Entry 6IJS (X-ray diffraction, 2.15 A resolution); this record covers chains A and B.

# Chain A
Molecule: Peroxisome proliferator-activated receptor gamma
From: Homo sapiens
UniProtKB: P37231 (PPARG_HUMAN); residues 204-477 here correspond to UniProt positions 232-505 (UniProt number = residue number + 28)
Sequence (274 residues; numbered 204 to 477; the number before each row is that of its first residue):
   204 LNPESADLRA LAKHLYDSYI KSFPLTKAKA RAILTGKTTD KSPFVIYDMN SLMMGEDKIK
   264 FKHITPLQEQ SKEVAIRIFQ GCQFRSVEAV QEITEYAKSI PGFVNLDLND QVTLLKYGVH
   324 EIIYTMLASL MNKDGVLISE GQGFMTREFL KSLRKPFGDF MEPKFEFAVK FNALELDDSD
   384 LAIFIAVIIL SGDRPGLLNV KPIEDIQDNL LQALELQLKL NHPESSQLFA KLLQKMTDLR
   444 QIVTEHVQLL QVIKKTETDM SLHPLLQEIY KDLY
Unresolved in the structure: 264-274
Covalent attachments: compound A9F linked to C285
Residues lining bound ligands: A9F (N-{[3-({[(1R,2S)-2-{[(2E)-2-cyano-4,4-dimethylpent-2-enoyl]amino}cyclopentyl]oxy}methyl)phenyl]methyl}-4-[(4-methylpiperazin-1-yl)methyl]benzamide): F226, A278, I281, F282, Q286, R288, S289, A292, E295, I326, Y327, M329, L330, L333, I341, M348, L353, L356, F360, F363, M364, K367, H449, L469, Y473
Swiss-Prot annotation at these positions:
  - motif: P467 to D475 (9aaTAD)
  - binding site (rosiglitazone): Q286 to S289, H323, H449, Y473
  - cross-link: K224 (Glycyl lysine isopeptide (Lys-Gly) (interchain with G-Cter in ubiquitin))
What the authors report for this chain:
  - binding site for A9F: C285
  - conformationally variable residues: H323
  - post-translational modification sites: S245 (citing earlier work)

# Chain B
Molecule: 16-mer peptide from Nuclear receptor coactivator 1
Notes: EC 2.3.1.48
UniProtKB: Q15788 (NCOA1_HUMAN); residue numbers follow UniProt; this construct covers 685-700
Sequence (16 residues; numbered 685 to 700; the number before each row is that of its first residue):
   685 ERHKILHRLL QEGSPS
Unresolved in the structure: 685, 697-700
Swiss-Prot annotation at these positions:
  - motif: L690 to L694 (LXXLL motif 4)
  - modified residue: S698 (Phosphoserine)
  - mutagenesis: L693 to L694 (Slightly affects interactions with steroid receptors. Abolishes interactions with steroid receptors; when associated with A-636; A-637; A-752 and A-753)

# Chain A / chain B interface
Contacting residue pairs (22; chain A residue first):
  T297(A) - L693(B)
  E298(A) - L693(B)
  K301(A) - L693(B)  hydrogen bond (side chain-backbone)
  K301(A) - L694(B)  hydrogen bond (side chain-backbone)
  K301(A) - E696(B)
  F306(A) - L694(B)  hydrophobic
  L311(A) - H691(B)
  L311(A) - Q695(B)
  N312(A) - R686(B)  hydrogen bond
  Q314(A) - L694(B)
  V315(A) - H687(B)
  V315(A) - H691(B)
  V315(A) - L694(B)  hydrophobic
  L318(A) - L694(B)  hydrophobic
  K319(A) - H687(B)  hydrogen bond
  P467(A) - I689(B)
  L468(A) - I689(B)
  L468(A) - L693(B)  hydrophobic
  E471(A) - H687(B)
  E471(A) - K688(B)  hydrogen bond (side chain-backbone)
  E471(A) - I689(B)  hydrogen bond (side chain-backbone)
  E471(A) - L690(B)  hydrogen bond (side chain-backbone)
Also at the interface, not in a pair above, chain A (16 interface residues in all): V293, Q294, I472

# Summary
Chain A and chain B form an interface of 16 and 10 residues respectively, with 7 hydrogen bonds. Polar pairs
include K301(A)-L693(B), K301(A)-L694(B) and N312(A)-R686(B). Covalently linked compound A9F: at C285(A). From
the paper: a binding site for A9F at C285(A); a modification site at S245(A).
Chain A is Peroxisome proliferator-activated receptor gamma (Homo sapiens) and chain B is a 16-mer peptide
from Nuclear receptor coactivator 1; the structure, Human PPARgamma ligand binding domain complexed with
SB1494, was determined by X-ray diffraction, deposited together with 6IJR and 6JQ7.
